6PSN - chains B and L of the 8 polymer chains in the assembly; structure by electron microscopy, 4.60 A resolution (low resolution: residue-level contacts below are approximate; hydrogen-bond / salt-bridge calls are withheld).

Chain B:
Molecule: Protective antigen
From: Bacillus anthracis
UniProtKB: P13423 (PAG_BACAN); residues 168-735 here correspond to UniProt positions 197-764 (UniProt number = residue number + 29)
Chain sequence (568 residues; row label = number of the first residue in the row):
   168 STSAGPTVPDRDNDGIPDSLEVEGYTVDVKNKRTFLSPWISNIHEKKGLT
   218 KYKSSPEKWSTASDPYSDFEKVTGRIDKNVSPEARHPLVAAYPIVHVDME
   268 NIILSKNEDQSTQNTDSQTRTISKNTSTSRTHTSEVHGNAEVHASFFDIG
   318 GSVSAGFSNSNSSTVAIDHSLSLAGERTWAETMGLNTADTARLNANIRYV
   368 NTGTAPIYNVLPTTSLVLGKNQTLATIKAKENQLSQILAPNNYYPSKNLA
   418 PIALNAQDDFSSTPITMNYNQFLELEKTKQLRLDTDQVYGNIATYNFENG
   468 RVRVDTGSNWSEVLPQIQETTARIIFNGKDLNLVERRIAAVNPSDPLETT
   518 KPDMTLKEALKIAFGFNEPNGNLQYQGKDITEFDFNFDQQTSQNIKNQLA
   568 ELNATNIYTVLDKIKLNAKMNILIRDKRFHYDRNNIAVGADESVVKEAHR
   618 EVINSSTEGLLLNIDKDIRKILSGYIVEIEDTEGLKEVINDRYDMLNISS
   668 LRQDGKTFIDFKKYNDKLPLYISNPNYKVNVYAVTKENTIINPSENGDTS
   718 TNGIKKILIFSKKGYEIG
Unresolved in the structure: 168-173
Bound ions: Ca2+ site 1: Asp179, Asp181, Ile183; Ca2+ site 2: Asp179, Asp181, Ser222, Lys225, Asp235
Curated features (UniProtKB/Swiss-Prot):
  - region: Phe202 to Ile210 (Alpha-clamp)
  - binding site (Ca(2+)): Asp177, Asp179, Asp181, Ile183, Glu188, Ser222, Lys225, Asp235
  - site: Arg178 (Alpha-clamp), Leu187 (Alpha-clamp), Phe236 (Alpha-clamp), Phe314, Asp315 (Cleavage), Phe427 (Phi-clamp), Phe464 (Alpha-clamp), Asp683 (Essential for binding to cell receptor)

Chain L:
Molecule: Lethal factor
From: Bacillus anthracis
Notes: EC 3.4.24.83
UniProtKB: P15917 (LEF_BACAN); residues -32 to 776 here correspond to UniProt positions 1-809 (UniProt number = residue number + 33)
Chain sequence (809 residues; row label = number of the first residue in the row; numbers below 1 keep their minus sign (Met-32 is residue -32)):
   -32 MNIKKEFIKVISMSCLVTAITLSGPVFIPLVQGAGGHGDVGMHVKEKEKN
    18 KDENKRKDEERNKTQEEHLKEIMKHIVKIEVKGEEAVKKEAAEKLLEKVP
    68 SDVLEMYKAIGGKIYIVDGDITKHISLEALSEDKKKIKDIYGKDALLHEH
   118 YVYAKEGYEPVLVIQSSEDYVENTEKALNVYYEIGKILSRDILSKINQPY
   168 QKFLDVLNTIKNASDSDGQDLLFTNQLKEHPTDFSVEFLEQNSNEVQEVF
   218 AKAFAYYIEPQHRDVLQLYAPEAFNYMDKFNEQEINLSLEELKDQRMLAR
   268 YEKWEKIKQHYQHWSDSLSEEGRGLLKKLQIPIEPKKDDIIHSLSQEEKE
   318 LLKRIQIDSSDFLSTEEKEFLKKLQIDIRDSLSEEEKELLNRIQVDSSNP
   368 LSEKEKEFLKKLKLDIQPYDINQRLQDTGGLIDSPSINLDVRKQYKRDIQ
   418 NIDALLHQSIGSTLYNKIYLYENMNINNLTATLGADLVDSTDNTKINRGI
   468 FNEFKKNFKYSISSNYMIVDINERPALDNERLKWRIQLSPDTRAGYLENG
   518 KLILQRNIGLEIKDVQIIKQSEKEYIRIDAKVVPKSKIDTKIQEAQLNIN
   568 QEWNKALGLPKYTKLITFNVHNRYASNIVESAYLILNEWKNNIQSDLIKK
   618 VTNYLVDGNGRFVFTDITLPNIAEQYTHQDEIYEQVHSKGLYVPESRSIL
   668 LHGPSKGVELRNDSEGFIHEFGHAVDDYAGYLLDKNQSDLVTNSKKFIDI
   718 FKEEGSNLTSYGRTNEAEFFAEAFRLMHSTDHAERLKVQKNAPKTFQFIN
   768 DQIKFIINS
Unresolved in the structure: -32 to 30, 251-776
Curated features (UniProtKB/Swiss-Prot):
  - region: Arg263 to Gln297 (IIA)
  - active site: Glu687 (Proton acceptor)
  - binding site (Zn(2+)): His686, His690, Tyr728, Glu735
From the paper describing this entry:
  - conformationally variable residues: Asp184, Asp187

Chain B / chain L interface:
Residue-residue contacts (19):
  Gly182(B) with Leu36(L); Met40(L)
  Lys197(B) with Glu135(L)
  Asn198(B) with Glu135(L); Glu139(L)
  Arg200(B) with Glu139(L)
  Thr201(B) with Ile43(L)
  Phe202(B) with Ile43(L)
  Leu203(B) with Ile43(L); Val44(L); Lys45(L)
  Pro205(B) with Lys45(L)
  Phe236(B) with Leu36(L)
  Arg242(B) with Ile39(L); Ile43(L)
  Phe464(B) with Gln32(L); His35(L); Leu36(L)
  Glu465(B) with His35(L)
Also at the interface, not in a pair above, chain B (15 interface residues in all): Asn180, Asp181, Ile207
Also at the interface, not in a pair above, chain L (14 interface residues in all): His42, Ile46, Val48, Asp136

In short:
The interface between chain B and chain L involves 15 residues on one side and 14 on the other. Asp179(B),
Asp181(B) and Ile183(B) coordinate Ca2+ site 1. UniProt lists 8 Ca2+-binding residues on chain B; active-site
residue Glu687(L) and 4 Zn2+-binding residues on chain L. From the paper: conformational variability at
Asp184(L) and Asp187(L).
Here chain B is Protective antigen and chain L is Lethal factor, both from Bacillus anthracis. Entry 6PSN
(Anthrax toxin protective antigen channels bound to lethal factor) was determined by electron microscopy
together with 6UZB, 6UZD and 6UZE from the same study.
